6M1I - chains D and E of the 6 polymer chains in the assembly; structure by electron microscopy, 3.50 A resolution.

== Chain D ==
Molecule: Guanine nucleotide-binding protein G(I)/G(S)/G(O) subunit gamma-2
Source organism: Homo sapiens
Reference sequence: P59768 (GBG2_HUMAN); residue numbers follow UniProt; this construct covers 1-71
Chain sequence (71 residues; numbered 1 to 71; the number before each row is that of its first residue):
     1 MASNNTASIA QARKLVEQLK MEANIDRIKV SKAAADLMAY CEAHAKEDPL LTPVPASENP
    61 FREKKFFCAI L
Not modelled in the structure: 1-5, 63-71
UniProt features mapped onto this chain:
  - modified residue: A2 (N-acetylalanine), C68 (Cysteine methyl ester)
  - lipidation: C68 (S-geranylgeranyl cysteine)

== Chain E ==
Molecule: Guanine nucleotide-binding protein G(I)/G(S)/G(T) subunit beta-1
Source organism: Homo sapiens
Reference sequence: P62873 (GBB1_HUMAN); residues 1-340 here = UniProt positions 1-340
Chain sequence (341 residues; numbered 0 to 340; the number before each row is that of its first residue; numbering starts at 0):
     0 GMSELDQLRQ EAEQLKNQIR DARKACADAT LSQITNNIDP VGRIQMRTRR TLRGHLAKIY
    60 AMHWGTDSRL LVSASQDGKL IIWDSYTTNK VHAIPLRSSW VMTCAYAPSG NYVACGGLDN
   120 ICSIYNLKTR EGNVRVSREL AGHTGYLSCC RFLDDNQIVT SSGDTTCALW DIETGQQTTT
   180 FTGHTGDVMS LSLAPDTRLF VSGACDASAK LWDVREGMCR QTFTGHESDI NAICFFPNGN
   240 AFATGSDDAT CRLFDLRADQ ELMTYSHDNI ICGITSVSFS KSGRLLLAGY DDFNCNVWDA
   300 LKADRAGVLA GHDNRVSCLG VTDDGMAVAT GSWDSFLKIW N
Not modelled in the structure: 0-2
Differences from the reference sequence: expression tag (0)
UniProt features mapped onto this chain:
  - modified residue: S2 (N-acetylserine), H266 (Phosphohistidine)
  - natural variant: L30 (L30F: In MRD42; uncertain significance), R52 (R52G: In MRD42), G64 (G64V: In MRD42), D76 (D76E: In MRD42; D76G: In MRD42), G77 (G77S: In MRD42), K78 (K78R: In MRD42), I80 (I80N: In MRD42; I80T: In MRD42), H91 (H91R: In MRD42; uncertain significance), A92 (A92T: In MRD42), P94 (P94S: In MRD42), L95 (L95P: In MRD42), R96 (R96L: In MRD42), 5 further natural variant entries in UniProt

== How chain D and chain E interact ==
Residue-residue contacts (64; chain D residue first):
  I9(D) - E3(E)
  V16(D) - E10(E)
  V16(D) - L14(E)  hydrophobic
  Q18(D) - C218(E)  hydrogen bond (side chain-backbone)
  L19(D) - A11(E)
  L19(D) - I18(E)
  M21(D) - M217(E)  hydrophobic
  E22(D) - I18(E)
  E22(D) - R219(E)
  E22(D) - Q220(E)
  E22(D) - T221(E)  hydrogen bond (side chain-backbone)
  A23(D) - I18(E)  hydrophobic
  I25(D) - Q220(E)
  I25(D) - D258(E)
  R27(D) - A21(E)
  R27(D) - C25(E)
  I28(D) - C25(E)  hydrogen bond (backbone-side chain)
  I28(D) - R256(E)
  I28(D) - A257(E)
  K29(D) - C25(E)
  K29(D) - D27(E)  salt bridge
  V30(D) - C25(E)  hydrogen bond (backbone-backbone)
  V30(D) - A26(E)  hydrophobic
  V30(D) - D27(E)
  V30(D) - A28(E)
  V30(D) - L30(E)  hydrophobic
  V30(D) - Q259(E)
  V30(D) - L261(E)  hydrophobic
  S31(D) - D27(E)  hydrogen bond
  A33(D) - D254(E)
  A33(D) - R256(E)  hydrogen bond (backbone-side chain)
  A34(D) - L30(E)  hydrophobic
  A34(D) - I33(E)  hydrophobic
  D36(D) - R256(E)  salt bridge
  L37(D) - F235(E)  hydrophobic
  M38(D) - I37(E)  hydrophobic
  Y40(D) - N237(E)
  Y40(D) - S281(E)
  C41(D) - S281(E)  hydrogen bond
  C41(D) - G282(E)
  C41(D) - R283(E)  hydrogen bond (side chain-backbone)
  H44(D) - S281(E)
  D48(D) - S279(E)
  D48(D) - K280(E)  hydrogen bond (side chain-backbone)
  D48(D) - S281(E)  hydrogen bond (side chain-backbone)
  P49(D) - D323(E)
  P49(D) - G324(E)
  P49(D) - M325(E)  hydrophobic
  L50(D) - M45(E)  hydrophobic
  L50(D) - G324(E)
  L50(D) - M325(E)
  L50(D) - V327(E)  hydrophobic
  L51(D) - L284(E)  hydrophobic
  N59(D) - R48(E)
  N59(D) - N340(E)  hydrogen bond
  P60(D) - R49(E)
  P60(D) - Y85(E)  hydrophobic
  F61(D) - R48(E)
  F61(D) - R49(E)  hydrogen bond (backbone-side chain)
  F61(D) - S84(E)
  F61(D) - Y85(E)  hydrophobic
  F61(D) - A326(E)  hydrophobic
  F61(D) - N340(E)
  R62(D) - R48(E)  hydrogen bond (backbone-side chain)
Other interface residues (no listed pair), chain D (36 interface residues in all): R13, D26, K32, A35, A45, E47, E58
Other interface residues (no listed pair), chain E (50 interface residues in all): L7, K15, V40, I43, P236, L252, L300

== In short ==
Chain D and chain E form an interface of 36 and 50 residues respectively, with 13 hydrogen bonds and 2 salt
bridges. Polar contacts include K29(D)-D27(E), D36(D)-R256(E) and Q18(D)-C218(E).
Chain D is Guanine nucleotide-binding protein G(I)/G(S)/G(O) subunit gamma-2 and chain E is Guanine
nucleotide-binding protein G(I)/G(S)/G(T) subunit beta-1, both from Homo sapiens; the structure, CryoEM
structure of human PAC1 receptor in complex with PACAP38, was determined by electron microscopy (same
publication as 6M1H).
